2PF0 - chain A; structure by X-ray diffraction, 1.90 A resolution.

Chain A:
Protein: Hypothetical protein XOG1
Source organism: Candida albicans
Notes: EC 3.2.1.58
UniProt: Q5AIZ3 (Q5AIZ3_CANAL); residues 1-400 here correspond to UniProt positions 39-438 (UniProt number = residue number + 38)
Sequence (400 residues; row label = number of the first residue in the row):
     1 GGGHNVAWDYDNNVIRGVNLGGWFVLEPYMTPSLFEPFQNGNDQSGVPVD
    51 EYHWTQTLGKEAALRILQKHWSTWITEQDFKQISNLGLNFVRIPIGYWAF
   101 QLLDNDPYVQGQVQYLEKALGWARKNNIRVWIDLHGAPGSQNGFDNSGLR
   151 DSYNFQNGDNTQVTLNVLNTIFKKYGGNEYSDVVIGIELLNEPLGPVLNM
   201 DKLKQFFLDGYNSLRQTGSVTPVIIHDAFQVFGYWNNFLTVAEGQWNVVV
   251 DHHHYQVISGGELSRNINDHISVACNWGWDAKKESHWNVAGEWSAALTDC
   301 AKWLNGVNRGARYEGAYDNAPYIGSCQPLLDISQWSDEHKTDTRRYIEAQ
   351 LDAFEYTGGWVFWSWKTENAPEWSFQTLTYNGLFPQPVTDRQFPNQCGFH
Unresolved in the structure: 1-6
Differences from the reference sequence: engineered mutation Ile258 (Phe296 in Q5AIZ3)
Disulfides: Cys275-Cys397, Cys300-Cys326

In short:
Chain A is Hypothetical protein XOG1 (Candida albicans); the structure, F258I mutant of EXO-B-(1,3)-GLUCANASE
FROM CANDIDA ALBICANS at 1.9 A, was determined by X-ray diffraction together with 3N9K, 3O6A and 2PC8 from the
same study.
